PDB entry 2HD4 | X-ray diffraction, 2.15 A resolution | chains A and B

== Chain A ==
Protein: Proteinase K
Organism: Engyodontium album
Notes: EC 3.4.21.64
UniProt: P06873 (PRTK_TRIAL); residues 1-279 here correspond to UniProt positions 106-384 (UniProt number = residue number + 105)
Chain sequence (279 residues; each row starts with the number of its first residue):
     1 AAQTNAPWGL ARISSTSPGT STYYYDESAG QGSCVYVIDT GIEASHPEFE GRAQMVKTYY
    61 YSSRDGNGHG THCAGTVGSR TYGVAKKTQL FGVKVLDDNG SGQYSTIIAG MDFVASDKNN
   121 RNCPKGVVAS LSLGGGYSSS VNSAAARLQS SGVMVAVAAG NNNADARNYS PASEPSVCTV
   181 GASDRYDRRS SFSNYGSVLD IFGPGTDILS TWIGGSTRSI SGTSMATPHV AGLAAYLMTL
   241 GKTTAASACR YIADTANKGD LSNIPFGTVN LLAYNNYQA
Cystine bridges: Cys34-Cys123, Cys178-Cys249
Metal / ion sites: Ca2+: Pro175, Val177, Asp200
Swiss-Prot annotation at these positions:
  - active site (Charge relay system): Asp39, His69, Ser224
  - binding site (Ca(2+)): Thr16, Pro175, Val177, Asp200, Asp260

== Chain B ==
Protein: 8-mer Peptide from Lactotransferrin
Notes: EC 3.4.21.-
UniProt: Q8TCD2 (TRFL_HUMAN); residues 1-8 here correspond to UniProt positions 528-535 (UniProt number = residue number + 527)
Chain sequence (8 residues; each row starts with the number of its first residue):
     1 GDEQGENK

== Chain A / chain B interface ==
Residue-residue contacts (18; chain A residue first):
  Asn67(A) - Gly5(B)
  Asn99(A) - Gly5(B)
  Gly100(A) - Gln4(B)
  Gly102(A) - Gly1(B)
  Tyr104(A) - Gly1(B)
  Ile107(A) - Gly1(B)
  Ser132(A) - Gln4(B)  hydrogen bond (backbone-side chain)
  Leu133(A) - Gln4(B)
  Gly134(A) - Gly1(B)  hydrogen bond (backbone-backbone)
  Gly134(A) - Asp2(B)  hydrogen bond (backbone-backbone)
  Gly134(A) - Glu3(B)  hydrogen bond (backbone-backbone)
  Gly135(A) - Asp2(B)
  Gly136(A) - Asp2(B)  hydrogen bond (backbone-side chain)
  Gly160(A) - Glu3(B)
  Asn161(A) - Glu3(B)  hydrogen bond (backbone-side chain)
  Asn161(A) - Gln4(B)  hydrogen bond
  Asn162(A) - Glu3(B)  hydrogen bond
  Ser224(A) - Gln4(B)  hydrogen bond
Other interface residues (no listed pair), chain A (16 interface residues in all): His69

== Overview ==
16 residues of chain A and 5 residues of chain B are in contact; the contacts include 9 hydrogen bonds. Polar
contacts include Ser132(A)-Gln4(B), Gly136(A)-Asp2(B) and Asn161(A)-Glu3(B). From UniProt: 3 active-site
residues and 5 Ca2+-binding residues on chain A.
Chain A is Proteinase K (Engyodontium album) and chain B is an 8-mer Peptide from Lactotransferrin; the
structure, Crystal structure of proteinase K inhibited by a lactoferrin octapeptide
Gly-Asp-Glu-Gln-Gly-Glu-Asn-Lys at 2.15 A resolution, was determined by X-ray diffraction.
